Entry 6IG5 (X-ray diffraction, 2.08 A resolution); this record covers chains A and C of the 4 polymer chains in the assembly.

Chain A (and C):
Molecule: Argininosuccinate lyase
Source organism: Mycobacterium tuberculosis (strain ATCC 25618 / H37Rv)
Notes: EC 4.3.2.1; chain C of this document is another copy of the same molecule, construct and numbering; everything in this record applies to it too
Reference sequence: P9WPY7 (ARLY_MYCTU); numbering as in UniProt (aligned over 1-470)
Amino-acid sequence (470 residues; each row starts with the number of its first residue):
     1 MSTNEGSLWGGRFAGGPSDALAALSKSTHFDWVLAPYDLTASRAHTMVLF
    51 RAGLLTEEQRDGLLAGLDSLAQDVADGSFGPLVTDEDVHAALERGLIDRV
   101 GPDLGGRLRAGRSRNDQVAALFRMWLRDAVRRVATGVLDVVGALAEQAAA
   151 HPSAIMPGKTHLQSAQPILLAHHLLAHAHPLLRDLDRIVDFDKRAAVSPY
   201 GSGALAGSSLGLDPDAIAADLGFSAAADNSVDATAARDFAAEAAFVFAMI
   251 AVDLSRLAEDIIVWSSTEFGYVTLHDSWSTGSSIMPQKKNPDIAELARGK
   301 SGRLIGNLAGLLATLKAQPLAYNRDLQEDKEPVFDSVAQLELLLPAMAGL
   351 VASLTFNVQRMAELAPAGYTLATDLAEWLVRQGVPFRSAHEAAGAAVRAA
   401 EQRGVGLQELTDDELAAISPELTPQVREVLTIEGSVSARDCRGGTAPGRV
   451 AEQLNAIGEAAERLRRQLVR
Not modelled in the structure: 1-15

Interface between chain A and chain C:
Pairs across the interface (188; chain A residue first):
  Leu-54(A) with Val-380(C); Gly-383(C)
  Arg-109(A) with Phe-386(C)
  Ala-110(A) with Val-380(C), hydrophobic; Phe-386(C), hydrophobic
  Arg-114(A) with His-161(C)
  Gly-158(A) with Leu-205(C)
  Lys-159(A) with Leu-205(C); Leu-320(C); Ala-321(C), hydrogen bond (backbone-backbone)
  Thr-160(A) with Tyr-322(C), hydrogen bond (side chain-backbone)
  His-161(A) with Tyr-322(C), hydrogen bond (backbone-backbone); Asn-323(C), hydrogen bond (backbone-side chain); Arg-324(C)
  Leu-162(A) with Pro-319(C), hydrophobic; Asn-323(C)
  Ala-165(A) with Leu-205(C), hydrophobic
  Gln-166(A) with Ala-204(C); Leu-205(C); Ala-206(C)
  Ile-168(A) with Ala-206(C), hydrophobic
  His-172(A) with Asn-229(C), hydrogen bond (backbone-side chain); Ser-230(C), hydrogen bond; Val-231(C)
  His-173(A) with Leu-320(C)
  Leu-175(A) with Asn-229(C)
  Ala-176(A) with Asn-229(C); Val-231(C), hydrophobic; Asp-232(C); Leu-320(C), hydrophobic
  His-177(A) with Leu-320(C)
  His-179(A) with Asp-228(C); Asn-229(C); Asp-232(C)
  Pro-180(A) with Asp-232(C)
  Arg-183(A) with Arg-194(C); Asp-232(C), salt bridge; Ala-236(C); Asp-238(C), salt bridge
  Asp-186(A) with Arg-194(C), salt bridge
  Arg-187(A) with Arg-194(C); Asp-238(C), salt bridge; Glu-242(C), salt bridge
  Asp-190(A) with Asp-190(C); Arg-194(C), salt bridge
  Arg-194(A) with Arg-183(C); Asp-186(C), salt bridge; Arg-187(C); Asp-190(C), salt bridge
  Ala-204(A) with Gln-166(C)
  Leu-205(A) with Gly-158(C); Lys-159(C); Gln-166(C)
  Ala-206(A) with Gln-166(C); Ile-168(C), hydrophobic; Arg-439(C); Gly-444(C); Thr-445(C), hydrogen bond (backbone-backbone)
  Gly-207(A) with Arg-439(C), hydrogen bond (backbone-side chain)
  Ser-208(A) with Ala-438(C); Arg-439(C); Cys-441(C)
  Ser-209(A) with Glu-377(C), hydrogen bond; Arg-381(C), hydrogen bond; Ala-438(C); Arg-439(C)
  Leu-212(A) with Cys-441(C), hydrogen bond (backbone-side chain)
  Pro-214(A) with Cys-441(C), hydrophobic; Arg-442(C)
  Asp-215(A) with Arg-442(C), salt bridge
  Ala-226(A) with Arg-442(C), hydrogen bond (backbone-side chain)
  Ala-227(A) with Arg-442(C)
  Asp-228(A) with His-179(C); Arg-442(C), salt bridge; Gly-443(C); Gln-453(C)
  Asn-229(A) with His-172(C), hydrogen bond (side chain-backbone); Leu-175(C); Ala-176(C); His-179(C); Gly-443(C); Gln-453(C), hydrogen bond
  Ser-230(A) with His-172(C), hydrogen bond; Gly-443(C), hydrogen bond (backbone-backbone)
  Val-231(A) with His-172(C); Ala-176(C), hydrophobic
  Asp-232(A) with Ala-176(C); His-179(C); Pro-180(C); Arg-183(C), salt bridge
  Ala-235(A) with Arg-256(C)
  Ala-236(A) with Arg-183(C); Arg-256(C)
  Asp-238(A) with Arg-183(C), salt bridge; Arg-187(C), salt bridge; Met-249(C)
  Ala-241(A) with Phe-245(C); Met-249(C), hydrophobic
  Glu-242(A) with Arg-187(C), salt bridge; Phe-245(C)
  Phe-245(A) with Ala-241(C); Glu-242(C); Phe-245(C), hydrophobic
  Met-249(A) with Asp-238(C); Ala-241(C), hydrophobic
  Val-252(A) with Leu-315(C); Lys-316(C)
  Ser-255(A) with Lys-316(C); Ala-317(C), hydrogen bond (side chain-backbone)
  Arg-256(A) with Ala-235(C); Ala-236(C); Leu-315(C); Gln-318(C); Leu-320(C)
  Glu-259(A) with Ala-317(C); Pro-319(C)
  Asp-260(A) with Pro-319(C); Leu-320(C), hydrogen bond (side chain-backbone)
  Arg-298(A) with Lys-316(C); Ala-317(C)
  Ser-301(A) with Lys-316(C)
  Gly-302(A) with Lys-316(C)
  Ile-305(A) with Ala-309(C); Leu-312(C); Ala-313(C)
  Leu-308(A) with Leu-308(C), hydrophobic; Leu-312(C), hydrophobic
  Ala-309(A) with Ile-305(C); Ala-309(C), hydrophobic
  Leu-312(A) with Met-249(C), hydrophobic; Val-252(C); Ile-305(C); Leu-308(C), hydrophobic
  Ala-313(A) with Ile-305(C)
  Leu-315(A) with Val-252(C); Arg-256(C)
  Lys-316(A) with Val-252(C); Ser-255(C); Arg-298(C); Ser-301(C)
  Ala-317(A) with Ser-255(C), hydrogen bond (backbone-side chain); Glu-259(C); Arg-298(C)
  Gln-318(A) with Arg-256(C)
  Pro-319(A) with Leu-162(C), hydrophobic; Glu-259(C); Asp-260(C)
  Leu-320(A) with Lys-159(C); His-173(C); Ala-176(C), hydrophobic; His-177(C); Arg-256(C); Asp-260(C), hydrogen bond (backbone-side chain)
  Ala-321(A) with Lys-159(C), hydrogen bond (backbone-backbone)
  Tyr-322(A) with Thr-160(C); His-161(C), hydrogen bond (backbone-backbone)
  Asn-323(A) with His-161(C), hydrogen bond (side chain-backbone); Leu-162(C)
  Arg-324(A) with His-161(C)
  Glu-377(A) with Ser-209(C), hydrogen bond
  Val-380(A) with Leu-54(C); Ala-110(C), hydrophobic
  Arg-381(A) with Ser-209(C), hydrogen bond (side chain-backbone)
  Gly-383(A) with Leu-54(C)
  Phe-386(A) with Arg-109(C); Ala-110(C), hydrophobic
  Arg-387(A) with Arg-109(C)
  Ala-438(A) with Ser-209(C)
  Arg-439(A) with Ala-206(C); Gly-207(C), hydrogen bond (side chain-backbone); Ser-208(C); Ser-209(C)
  Cys-441(A) with Ser-208(C); Gly-211(C); Leu-212(C), hydrogen bond (side chain-backbone); Pro-214(C)
  Arg-442(A) with Pro-214(C); Asp-215(C), salt bridge; Ala-226(C), hydrogen bond (side chain-backbone); Ala-227(C); Asp-228(C), salt bridge
  Gly-443(A) with Asp-228(C); Asn-229(C); Ser-230(C), hydrogen bond (backbone-backbone)
  Gly-444(A) with Ala-206(C)
  Thr-445(A) with Ala-206(C), hydrogen bond (backbone-backbone)
  Gln-453(A) with Asp-228(C); Asn-229(C), hydrogen bond
Interface residues without a listed pair, chain A (92 interface residues in all): Gly-106, Gly-111, Pro-167, Leu-210, Gly-211, Phe-239, Ala-248, Asp-440
Interface residues without a listed pair, chain C (91 interface residues in all): Gly-106, Gly-111, Asn-115, Ala-165, Pro-167, Leu-210, Phe-239, Ala-248, Gly-302, Asp-440

Overview:
92 residues of chain A and 91 residues of chain C are in contact; the contacts include 31 hydrogen bonds and
16 salt bridges. Polar contacts include Arg-183(A)/Asp-232(C), Arg-183(A)/Asp-238(C) and
Asp-186(A)/Arg-194(C).
Both chains are Argininosuccinate lyase (Mycobacterium tuberculosis (strain ATCC 25618 / H37Rv)). Entry 6IG5
(Crystal structure of argininosuccinate lyase from Mycobacterium tuberculosis) was determined by X-ray
diffraction (same publication as 6IGA).
